PDB entry 6RJS | X-ray diffraction, 2.60 A resolution | chains A and B

# Chain A (and B)
Molecule: Methionine adenosyltransferase
From: Ureaplasma urealyticum serovar 7 str. ATCC 27819
Notes: EC 2.5.1.6; chain B of this document is another copy of the same molecule, construct and numbering; everything in this record applies to it too
UniProtKB: B2NE58 (B2NE58_UREUR); residue numbers follow UniProt; this construct covers 1-376
Chain sequence (377 residues; numbered 1 to 377; the number before each row is that of its first residue):
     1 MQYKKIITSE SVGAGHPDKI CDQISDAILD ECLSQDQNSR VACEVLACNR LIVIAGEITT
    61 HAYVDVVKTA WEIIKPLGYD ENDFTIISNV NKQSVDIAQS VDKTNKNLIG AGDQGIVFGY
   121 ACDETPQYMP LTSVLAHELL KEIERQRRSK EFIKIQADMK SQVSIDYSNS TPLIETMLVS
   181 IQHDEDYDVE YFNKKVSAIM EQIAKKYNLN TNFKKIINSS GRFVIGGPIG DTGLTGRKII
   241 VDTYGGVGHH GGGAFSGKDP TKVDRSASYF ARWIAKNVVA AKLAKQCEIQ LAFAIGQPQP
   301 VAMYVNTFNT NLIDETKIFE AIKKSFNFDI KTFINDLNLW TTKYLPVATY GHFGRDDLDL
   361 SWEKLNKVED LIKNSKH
Disordered / not traced: 1-4, 96-107 (chain B: 1-3, 96-106, 375-377)
Differences from the reference sequence: expression tag (377)
What the authors report for this chain:
  - conformationally variable residues (order/disorder transition): D96 to L108

# Chain A / chain B interface
Contacting residue pairs (95):
  K5(A) - Y304(B)
  I6(A) - Q290(B)
  I6(A) - A302(B)  hydrophobic
  I6(A) - M303(B)
  I6(A) - Y304(B)
  I7(A) - Q290(B)
  I7(A) - Y304(B)  hydrophobic
  T8(A) - I116(B)
  T8(A) - Q290(B)  hydrogen bond (backbone-side chain)
  T8(A) - A292(B)
  E10(A) - Q114(B)  hydrogen bond
  E10(A) - G115(B)
  E44(A) - T232(B)
  E44(A) - L234(B)
  E44(A) - R237(B)  salt bridge
  L46(A) - V53(B)  hydrophobic
  C48(A) - A55(B)  hydrophobic
  C48(A) - G56(B)  hydrogen bond (side chain-backbone)
  C48(A) - N89(B)
  L51(A) - N89(B)
  V53(A) - L46(B)  hydrophobic
  A55(A) - C48(B)  hydrophobic
  G56(A) - T232(B)
  E57(A) - G230(B)
  N89(A) - C48(B)  hydrogen bond (side chain-backbone)
  N89(A) - L51(B)
  D113(A) - K160(B)  salt bridge
  Q114(A) - E10(B)  hydrogen bond
  Q114(A) - K160(B)
  Q114(A) - S161(B)  hydrogen bond (side chain-backbone)
  Q114(A) - Q162(B)
  Q114(A) - L178(B)
  G115(A) - E10(B)
  G115(A) - Q162(B)  hydrogen bond (backbone-side chain)
  I116(A) - T8(B)
  I116(A) - G245(B)
  F118(A) - G246(B)
  K160(A) - D113(B)  salt bridge
  K160(A) - Q114(B)
  S161(A) - Q114(B)  hydrogen bond (backbone-side chain)
  Q162(A) - Q114(B)
  Q162(A) - G115(B)  hydrogen bond (side chain-backbone)
  Q162(A) - F293(B)  hydrogen bond (side chain-backbone)
  L178(A) - Q114(B)
  L178(A) - A294(B)  hydrophobic
  S219(A) - I295(B)  hydrogen bond (side chain-backbone)
  S220(A) - I295(B)
  G230(A) - E57(B)
  T232(A) - E44(B)
  T232(A) - G56(B)
  L234(A) - E44(B)
  L234(A) - L234(B)  hydrophobic
  T235(A) - R237(B)  hydrogen bond (backbone-side chain)
  G236(A) - R237(B)
  R237(A) - E44(B)  salt bridge
  R237(A) - T235(B)  hydrogen bond (side chain-backbone)
  R237(A) - G236(B)
  R237(A) - G252(B)
  R237(A) - A254(B)
  I239(A) - I239(B)  hydrophobic
  I240(A) - H250(B)
  I240(A) - G251(B)
  I240(A) - G252(B)
  G245(A) - I116(B)
  G246(A) - F118(B)
  G246(A) - H249(B)
  V247(A) - H249(B)  hydrogen bond (backbone-side chain)
  G248(A) - H249(B)
  H249(A) - G246(B)
  H249(A) - V247(B)  hydrogen bond (side chain-backbone)
  H249(A) - G248(B)
  H249(A) - H249(B)  hydrogen bond
  H250(A) - I240(B)
  H250(A) - G246(B)
  G251(A) - E10(B)
  G251(A) - I240(B)
  G252(A) - R237(B)
  G252(A) - I240(B)
  A254(A) - R237(B)
  Q290(A) - I6(B)
  Q290(A) - I7(B)
  Q290(A) - T8(B)  hydrogen bond (side chain-backbone)
  A292(A) - T8(B)
  A292(A) - Q162(B)
  F293(A) - Q162(B)  hydrogen bond (backbone-side chain)
  A294(A) - L178(B)  hydrophobic
  I295(A) - S180(B)
  I295(A) - S219(B)  hydrogen bond (backbone-side chain)
  I295(A) - S220(B)
  A302(A) - I6(B)  hydrophobic
  A302(A) - T8(B)
  M303(A) - I6(B)
  Y304(A) - K5(B)
  Y304(A) - I6(B)
  Y304(A) - I7(B)  hydrophobic
Interface residues without a listed pair, chain A (58 interface residues in all): S9, V45, S164, S180, I216, D231, K258, V301
Interface residues without a listed pair, chain B (60 interface residues in all): S9, S11, V45, N49, S164, I216, D231, K258, V301

# Summary
The interface between chain A and chain B involves 58 residues on one side and 60 on the other; the contacts
include 19 hydrogen bonds and 4 salt bridges. Polar pairs include E44(A)-R237(B), D113(A)-K160(B) and
T8(A)-Q290(B). From the paper: conformational variability at D96(A).
Chain A and chain B are both Methionine adenosyltransferase (Ureaplasma urealyticum serovar 7 str. ATCC
27819); the structure, Inter-dimeric interface controls function and stability of S-methionine
adenosyltransferase from U. urealiticum, was determined by X-ray diffraction (same publication as 6RK5, 6RK7
and 6RKC).
